PDB entry 4PZZ | X-ray diffraction, 1.40 A resolution | chain A

[Chain A]
Name: K-Ras
Source organism: Homo sapiens
Notes: EC 3.6.5.2
UniProtKB: P01116 (RASK_HUMAN); numbering as in UniProt (aligned over 1-169)
Sequence (170 residues; row label = number of the first residue in the row; numbering starts at 0):
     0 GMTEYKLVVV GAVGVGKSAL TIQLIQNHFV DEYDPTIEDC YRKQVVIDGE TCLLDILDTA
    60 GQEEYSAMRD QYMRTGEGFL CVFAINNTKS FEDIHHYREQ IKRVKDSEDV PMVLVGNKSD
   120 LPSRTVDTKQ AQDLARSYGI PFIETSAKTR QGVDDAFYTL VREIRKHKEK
Glycans and other covalent adducts: 1H-benzimidazol-2-ylmethanethiol (2XO) linked to Cys-39
Sequence notes: expression tag (0); engineered mutation Val-12 (Gly in P01116), Cys-39 (Ser in P01116), Ser-118 (Cys in P01116)
Ion coordination: Mg2+: Ser-17 (together with GDP)
Ligand contacts:
  - 1H-benzimidazol-2-ylmethanethiol (2XO): Lys-5, Leu-6, Val-7, Asp-54, Leu-56, Tyr-71, Thr-74, Gly-75
  - GDP (guanosine-5'-diphosphate): Ala-11, Val-12, Gly-13, Val-14, Gly-15, Lys-16, Ser-17, Ala-18, Phe-28, Val-29, Asp-30, Tyr-32, Asn-116, Lys-117, Asp-119, Leu-120, Ser-145, Ala-146, Lys-147
Swiss-Prot annotation at these positions:
  - motif: Tyr-32 to Asp-38, Tyr-40 (Effector region)
  - binding site (GTP): Gly-10, Ala-11, Gly-13 to Ala-18, Val-29 to Thr-35, Ala-59, Gly-60, Asn-116, Lys-117, Asp-119
  - modified residue: Met-1 (N-acetylmethionine), Thr-2 (N-acetylthreonine), Lys-104 (N6-acetyllysine)
  - glycosylation: Thr-35 (Microbial infection: O-linked (Glc) threonine)
  - natural variant: Lys-5 (K5E: In NS3; K5N: In GASC), Gly-10 (G10GG: In AML), Val-12 (G12V: In GASC; this construct carries the variant), Gly-13 (G13D: In GASC, JMML and OES; G13R: In pylocytic astrocytoma), Val-14 (V14I: In NS3), Leu-19 (L19F: In OES), Gln-22 (Q22E: In CFC2; Q22R: In NS3), Pro-34 (P34L: In NS3; P34Q: In NS3; P34R: In CFC2), Ile-36 (I36M: In NS3), Thr-58 (T58I: In NS3), Ala-59 (A59T: In GASC), Gly-60 (G60R: In CFC2; G60S: In NS3), 5 further natural variant entries in UniProt
  - mutagenesis: Asp-38 (D38A: Decreased interaction with MAPKAP1/SIN1), Tyr-40 (Y40A: Decreased interaction with MAPKAP1/SIN1), Gln-61 (Q61L: Promotes GTP binding)

[Summary]
Chain A binds GDP. Covalently linked 1H-benzimidazol-2-ylmethanethiol: at Cys-39. UniProt lists 20 GTP-binding
residues and 3 mutagenesis sites.
Chain A is K-Ras (Homo sapiens); the structure, Second-site screening of K-Ras in the presence of covalently
attached first-site ligands, was determined by X-ray diffraction (same publication as 4PZY, 4Q01, 4Q02 and
4Q03).
